Entry 6FMQ (X-ray diffraction, 2.10 A resolution); this record covers chains B and D of the 3 polymer chains in the assembly.

[Chain B]
Name: Kelch-like ECH-associated protein 1
Source organism: Homo sapiens
UniProtKB: Q14145 (KEAP1_HUMAN); residue numbers follow UniProt; this construct covers 321-609
Chain sequence (414 residues; row label = number of the first residue in the row):
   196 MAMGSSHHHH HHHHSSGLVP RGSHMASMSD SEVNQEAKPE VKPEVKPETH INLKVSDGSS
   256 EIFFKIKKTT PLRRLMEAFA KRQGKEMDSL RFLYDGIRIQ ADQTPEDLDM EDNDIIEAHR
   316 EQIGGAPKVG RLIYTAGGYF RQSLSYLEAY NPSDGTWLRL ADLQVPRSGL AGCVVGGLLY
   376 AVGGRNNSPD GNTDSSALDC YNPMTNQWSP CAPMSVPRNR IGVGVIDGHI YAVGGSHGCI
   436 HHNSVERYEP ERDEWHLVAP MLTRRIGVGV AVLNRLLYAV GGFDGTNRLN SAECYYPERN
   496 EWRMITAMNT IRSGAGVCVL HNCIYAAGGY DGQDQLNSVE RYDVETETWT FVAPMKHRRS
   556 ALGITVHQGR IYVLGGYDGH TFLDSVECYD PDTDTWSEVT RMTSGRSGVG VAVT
Not modelled in the structure: 196-324
Differences from the reference sequence: initiating methionine (196); expression tag (197-320)
Bound ions: Na+ site 1: Tyr-334, Asn-382; Na+ site 2 near Asp-385 (its only coordinating residue here)
Swiss-Prot annotation at these positions:
  - site: Cys-434 (Sensor for electrophilic agents)
  - modified residue: Cys-434 (S-cGMP-cysteine)
  - natural variant: Gly-333 (G333C: In a NSCLC cell line), Gly-350 (G350S: In a NSCLC cell line), Gly-364 (G364C: In a lung adenocarcinoma cell line), Gly-430 (G430C: In a lung adenocarcinoma patient), Ala-522 (A522V: In a breast cancer sample)
  - mutagenesis: Tyr-334 (Y334A: Loss of interaction with NFE2L2/NRF2. Strongly reduces repression of NFE2L2/NRF2-dependent gene expression. Loss of interaction with PGAM5), Arg-380 (R380A: Loss of interaction with NFE2L2/NRF2. Abolishes repression of NFE2L2/NRF2-dependent gene expression. Impaired interaction with SQSTM1/p62), Asn-382 (N382A: Loss of interaction with NFE2L2/NRF2. Strongly reduces repression of NFE2L2/NRF2-dependent gene expression. Impaired interaction with SQSTM1/p62), Arg-415 (R415A: Loss of interaction with NFE2L2/NRF2. Abolishes repression of NFE2L2/NRF2-dependent gene expression. Loss of interaction with PGAM5. Does not affect interaction with SQSTM1/p62), His-436 (H436A: Loss of interaction with NFE2L2/NRF2. Abolishes repression of NFE2L2/NRF2-dependent gene expression. Does not affect interaction with SQSTM1/p62), Phe-478 (F478A: Abolishes repression of NFE2L2/NRF2-dependent gene expression), Arg-483 (R483A: Loss of interaction with NFE2L2/NRF2. Abolishes repression of NFE2L2/NRF2-dependent gene expression. Loss of interaction with PGAM5. Does not affect interaction with SQSTM1/p62), Tyr-525 (Y525A: Loss of interaction with NFE2L2/NRF2. Strongly reduces repression of NFE2L2/NRF2-dependent gene expression. Abolishes interaction with SQSTM1/p62), Tyr-572 (Y572A: Loss of interaction with NFE2L2/NRF2. Strongly reduces repression of NFE2L2/NRF2-dependent gene expression. Loss of interaction with PGAM5. Abolishes interaction with SQSTM1/p62)

[Chain D]
Name: Acy-SC1-glu-thr-gly-glu-leu
Chain sequence (7 residues; each row starts with the number of its first residue):
     1 XXETGEL
Modified residues: ACE (acetyl group) at position 1; DYW ((2S)-1-[(2S)-2-azanyl-4-oxidanyl-4-oxidanylidene-butanoyl]pyrrolidine-2-carboxylic acid) at position 2

[Chain B / chain D interface]
Residue-residue contacts - 25 pairs, chain B then chain D:
  Tyr-334(B) with Gly-5(D); Glu-6(D); Leu-7(D), hydrogen bond (side chain-backbone)
  Ser-363(B) with Glu-6(D), hydrogen bond
  Arg-380(B) with Glu-6(D), salt bridge
  Asn-382(B) with Glu-6(D), hydrogen bond; Leu-7(D), hydrogen bond (side chain-backbone)
  Arg-415(B) with Glu-3(D), salt bridge; Thr-4(D)
  Arg-483(B) with Glu-3(D), salt bridge
  Ser-508(B) with Glu-3(D), hydrogen bond
  Gly-509(B) with Glu-3(D)
  Tyr-525(B) with DYW_2(D); Glu-3(D)
  Gln-530(B) with DYW_2(D)
  Ser-555(B) with DYW_2(D); Glu-3(D), hydrogen bond (side chain-backbone)
  Ala-556(B) with Glu-3(D); Thr-4(D)
  Tyr-572(B) with DYW_2(D); Thr-4(D); Gly-5(D)
  Phe-577(B) with Thr-4(D); Gly-5(D)
  Ser-602(B) with Thr-4(D), hydrogen bond (side chain-backbone)
Interface residues without a listed pair, chain B (17 interface residues in all): Ser-338, Phe-478
From the paper, about this interface:
  - interface residues, chain B: Arg-380(B), Arg-415(B)

[Overview]
17 residues of chain B face 6 of chain D across their interface, with 7 hydrogen bonds and 3 salt bridges.
Polar pairs include Arg-380(B)/Glu-6(D), Arg-415(B)/Glu-3(D) and Arg-483(B)/Glu-3(D). Tyr-334(B) and
Asn-382(B) coordinate Na+ site 1. Curated annotation (UniProt) lists 9 mutagenesis sites on chain B. The paper
reports interface residues Arg-380(B) and Arg-415(B).
Here chain B is Kelch-like ECH-associated protein 1 (Homo sapiens) and chain D is Acy-SC1-glu-thr-gly-glu-leu.
Entry 6FMQ (Keap1 - peptide complex) was determined by X-ray diffraction (same publication as 6FMP).
